Entry 5UAX (X-ray diffraction, 1.85 A resolution); this record covers chains A and D of the 5 polymer chains in the assembly.

Chain A (and D):
Molecule: Pyrroline-5-carboxylate reductase 1, mitochondrial
Source organism: Homo sapiens
Notes: EC 1.5.1.2; chain D of this document is another copy of the same molecule, construct and numbering; everything in this record applies to it too
Reference sequence: P32322 (P5CR1_HUMAN); residue numbers follow UniProt; this construct covers 1-300
Amino-acid sequence (322 residues; each row starts with the number of its first residue; numbers below 1 keep their minus sign (Met-21 is residue -21)):
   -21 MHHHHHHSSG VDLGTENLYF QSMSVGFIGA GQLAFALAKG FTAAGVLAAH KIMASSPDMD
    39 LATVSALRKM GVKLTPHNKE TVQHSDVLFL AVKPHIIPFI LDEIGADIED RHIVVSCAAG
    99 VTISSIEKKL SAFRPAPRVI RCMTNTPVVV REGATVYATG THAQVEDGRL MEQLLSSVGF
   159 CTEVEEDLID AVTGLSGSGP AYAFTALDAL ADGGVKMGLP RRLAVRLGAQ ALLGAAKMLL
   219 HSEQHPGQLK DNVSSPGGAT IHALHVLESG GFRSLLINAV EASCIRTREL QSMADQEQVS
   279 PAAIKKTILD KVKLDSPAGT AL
Not modelled in the structure: -21 to -8, 271-300 (chain D: -21 to -1, 270-300)
Sequence notes: initiating methionine (-21); expression tag (-20 to 0)
UniProt features mapped onto this chain:
  - binding site (NADP(+)): Ile6 to Leu11, Ser34, Asn56, Ala69 to Pro72, Cys95 to Ala97
  - binding site (NADPH): Ala8, Gln10, Leu11, Ser34, Asp36, Asn56, Val70, Lys71, Ala97, Asn230
  - binding site (L-proline): Glu164, Ala237, Thr238
  - modified residue: Ser2 (N-acetylserine), Ser278 (Phosphoserine)
  - natural variant: Arg119 (R119G: In ARCL2B; R119H: In ARCL2B), Ala179 (A179T: In ARCL2B), Gly206 (G206R: In ARCL2B; G206W: In ARCL2B), Gly248 (G248E: In ARCL3B), Arg251 (R251H: In ARCL3B), Ala257 (A257T: In ARCL3B), Arg266 (R266Q: In ARCL2B)
  - mutagenesis: Glu221 (E221A: Reduced enzyme activity), Thr238 (T238A: Decreased pyrroline-5-carboxylate reductase activity)
Reported in the primary citation:
  - mutagenesis - T238A (10-fold): decreased catalytic activity on l-P5C
  - catalytic residues: Thr238

Chain A / chain D interface:
Contacting residue pairs - 21 pairs, chain A then chain D:
  His223(A) with Gly225(D), hydrogen bond (side chain-backbone); Gln226(D); Asp229(D), salt bridge
  Gly225(A) with His223(D), hydrogen bond (backbone-side chain)
  Gln226(A) with His223(D)
  Asp229(A) with His223(D), salt bridge
  His243(A) with Ser252(D); Ile255(D); Asn256(D), hydrogen bond; Glu259(D)
  Glu246(A) with Arg251(D); Ser252(D)
  Ser247(A) with Ser252(D)
  Arg251(A) with Glu246(D); Arg251(D)
  Ser252(A) with His243(D); Glu246(D); Ser247(D)
  Ile255(A) with His243(D)
  Asn256(A) with His243(D), hydrogen bond
  Glu259(A) with His243(D)
Interface residues without a listed pair, chain A (13 interface residues in all): Gly249
Interface residues without a listed pair, chain D (13 interface residues in all): Gly249

Summary:
Chain A and chain D each contribute 13 residues to their interface, with 4 hydrogen bonds and 2 salt bridges.
Polar pairs include His223(A)-Asp229(D), His223(A)-Gly225(D) and His243(A)-Asn256(D). From the paper: the
catalytic residue Thr238(A); T238A of chain A reduces catalytic activity on l-P5C.
Both chains are Pyrroline-5-carboxylate reductase 1, mitochondrial (Homo sapiens). Entry 5UAX (Structure of
apo human PYCR-1 crystallized in space group C2) was determined by X-ray diffraction, deposited together with
5UAT, 5UAU, 5UAV and 5UAW.
